6WAA - chains B and I of the 6 polymer chains in the assembly; structure by X-ray diffraction, 3.20 A resolution.

Chain B:
Name: DNA topoisomerase 4 subunit B, DNA topoisomerase (ATP-hydrolyzing) chimera
Source organism: Klebsiella pneumoniae 342
Notes: EC 5.6.2.2; fragment: parE CTD  + EF linker + parC NTD  + LEHHHHHH
UniProtKB: chimeric construct of A0A377Y395, A0A377XIN8: residues 390-631 from A0A377Y395 (A0A377Y395_KLEPN) positions 390-631 (same numbers); residues 1001-1490 from A0A377XIN8 positions 1-490 (UniProt number = residue number - 1000)
Chain sequence (743 residues; each row starts with the number of its first residue; note: 367 numbers in that range are skipped by the numbering (no residue carries them; nothing is unmodelled there)):
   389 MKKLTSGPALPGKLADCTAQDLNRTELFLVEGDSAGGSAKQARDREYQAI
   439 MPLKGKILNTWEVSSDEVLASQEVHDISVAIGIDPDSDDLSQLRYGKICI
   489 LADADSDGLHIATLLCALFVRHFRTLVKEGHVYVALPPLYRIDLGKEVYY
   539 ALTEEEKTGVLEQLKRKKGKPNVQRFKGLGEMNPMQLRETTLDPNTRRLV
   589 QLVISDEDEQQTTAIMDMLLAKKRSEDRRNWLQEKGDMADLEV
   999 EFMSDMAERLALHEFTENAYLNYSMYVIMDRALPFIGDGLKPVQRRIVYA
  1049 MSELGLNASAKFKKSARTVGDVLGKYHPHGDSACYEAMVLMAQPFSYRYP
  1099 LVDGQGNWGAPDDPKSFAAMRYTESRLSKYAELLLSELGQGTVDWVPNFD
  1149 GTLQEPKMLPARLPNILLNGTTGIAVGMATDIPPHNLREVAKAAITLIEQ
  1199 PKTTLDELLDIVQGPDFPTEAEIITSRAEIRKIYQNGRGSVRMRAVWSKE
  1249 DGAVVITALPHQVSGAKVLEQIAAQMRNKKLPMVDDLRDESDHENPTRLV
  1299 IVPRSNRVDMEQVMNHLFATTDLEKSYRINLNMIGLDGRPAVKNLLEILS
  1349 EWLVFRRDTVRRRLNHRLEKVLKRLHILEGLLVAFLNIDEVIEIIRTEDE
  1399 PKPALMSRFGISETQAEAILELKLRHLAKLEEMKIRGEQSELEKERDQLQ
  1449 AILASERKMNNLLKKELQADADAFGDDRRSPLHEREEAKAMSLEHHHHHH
Disordered / not traced: 389-399, 625-631, 999-1004, 1482-1498
Construct notes: initiating methionine (389); linker (999-1000); variant Thr-1255 (Ser255 in A0A377XIN8); expression tag (1491-1498)
Modified positions: Tyr-1120 (O-phosphotyrosine; PTR)
Ion coordination: Mg2+: Asp-491, Asp-493
Residues lining bound ligands: TNJ (7-[(1S,5R)-1-amino-3-azabicyclo[3.1.0]hexan-3-yl]-4-(aminomethyl)-1-cyclopropyl-3,6-difluoro-8-methylquinolin-2(1H)-one): Lys-442, Gly-443, Glu-461, Ser-1080
What the authors report for this chain:
  - catalytic residues: Tyr-1120
  - binding site for the 15-nt DNA strand: Tyr-1120
  - binding site for TNJ: Ser-1080, Arg-1119

Chain I:
Molecule: 11-nt DNA strand
Sequence (11 nucleotides; numbered 1 to 11; the number before each row is that of its first residue):
     1 TTACGTTGTAT
Disordered / not traced: 1-2

How chain B and chain I interact:
Residue-residue contacts (27):
  Glu-419(B) / DT11(I)  phosphate contact
  Gly-443(B) / DT11(I)  base contact
  Lys-444(B) / DA10(I)  base contact
  Lys-444(B) / DT11(I)  hydrogen bond to the base
  Asp-495(B) / DA10(I)  sugar contact
  Asp-495(B) / DT11(I)  sugar contact
  Arg-1029(B) / DA10(I)  hydrogen bond to the sugar
  Lys-1039(B) / DG8(I)  hydrogen bond to the phosphate
  Lys-1039(B) / DT9(I)  salt bridge to the phosphate
  Val-1041(B) / DT9(I)  phosphate contact
  Val-1041(B) / DA10(I)  phosphate contact
  Gln-1042(B) / DT9(I)  phosphate contact
  His-1075(B) / DA10(I)  salt bridge to the phosphate
  His-1077(B) / DA10(I)  phosphate contact
  His-1077(B) / DT11(I)  salt bridge to the phosphate
  Gly-1078(B) / DT11(I)  hydrogen bond to the phosphate
  Ala-1081(B) / DA10(I)  base contact
  Glu-1084(B) / DT9(I)  base contact
  Ala-1085(B) / DT9(I)  phosphate contact
  Leu-1088(B) / DG8(I)  phosphate contact
  Leu-1088(B) / DT9(I)  phosphate contact
  Thr-1170(B) / DG8(I)  sugar contact
  Ile-1172(B) / DT7(I)  base contact
  Ile-1172(B) / DG8(I)  base contact
  Gln-1260(B) / DT7(I)  sugar contact
  Gln-1260(B) / DG8(I)  hydrogen bond to the phosphate
  Arg-1326(B) / DT7(I)  base contact
Other interface residues (no listed pair), chain B (22 interface residues in all): Asp-491, Asp-493, Asp-1028

Overview:
The interface between chain B and chain I involves 22 residues on one side and 5 on the other; the contacts
include 5 hydrogen bonds and 3 salt bridges. Polar contacts include Lys-444(B)/DT11(I), Arg-1029(B)/DA10(I)
and Lys-1039(B)/DG8(I). The paper reports the catalytic residue Tyr-1120(B); a binding site for TNJ at
Ser-1080(B) and Arg-1119(B).
Chain B is DNA topoisomerase 4 subunit B, DNA topoisomerase (ATP-hydrolyzing) chimera (Klebsiella pneumoniae
342) and chain I is an 11-nt DNA strand; the structure, K. pneumoniae Topoisomerase IV (ParE-ParC) in complex
with DNA and compound 34
(7-[(1S,5R)-1-amino-3-azabicyclo[3.1.0]hexan-3-yl]-4-(aminomethyl)-1-cyclopropyl-3,6-difluoro-8-methylquinolin-2(1H)-one),
was determined by X-ray diffraction.
